PDB entry 1AAX | X-ray diffraction, 1.90 A resolution | chain A

Chain A:
Protein: Protein tyrosine phosphatase 1B
From: Homo sapiens
Notes: EC 3.1.3.48
UniProtKB: P18031 (PTN1_HUMAN); residues 1-321 here = UniProt positions 1-321
Sequence (321 residues; each row starts with the number of its first residue):
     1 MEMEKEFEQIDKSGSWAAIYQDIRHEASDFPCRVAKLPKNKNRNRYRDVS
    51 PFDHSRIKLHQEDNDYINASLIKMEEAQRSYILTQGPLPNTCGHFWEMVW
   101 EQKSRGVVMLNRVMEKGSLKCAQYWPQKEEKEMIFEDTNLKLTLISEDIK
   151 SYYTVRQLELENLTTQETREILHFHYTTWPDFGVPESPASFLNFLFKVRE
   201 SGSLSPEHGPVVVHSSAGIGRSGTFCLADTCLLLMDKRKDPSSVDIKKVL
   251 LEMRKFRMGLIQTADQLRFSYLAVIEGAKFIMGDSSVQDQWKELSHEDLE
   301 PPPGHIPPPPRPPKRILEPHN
Not modelled in the structure: 1, 299-321
Differences from the reference sequence: engineered mutation S215 (Cys in P18031); conflict G304 (Glu in P18031)
Residues lining bound ligands: bis-(para-phosphophenyl) (BPM; 4-phosphonooxy-phenyl-methyl-[4-phosphonooxy]benzen): R24, A27, Y46, D48, V49, F182, S215, S216, A217, G218, I219, G220, R221, R254, M258, G259, Q262
Curated features (UniProtKB/Swiss-Prot):
  - binding site (substrate): D181, Q262
  - modified residue: M1 (N-acetylmethionine), Y20 (Phosphotyrosine), S50 (Phosphoserine), Y66 (Phosphotyrosine), S242 (Phosphoserine), S243 (Phosphoserine)
What the authors report for this chain:
  - Mg2+ coordination through a water molecule: H54, E129, E130
  - conformationally variable residues (loop rearrangement): W179 to S187
  - binding site for bis-(para-phosphophenyl): R24, Y46, D48, V49, F182, S216 to R221, R254, M258, G259, Q262, Q266

In short:
Ligands of chain A: bis-(para-phosphophenyl). From UniProt: substrate-binding residues D181 and Q262. The
paper reports a binding site for bis-(para-phosphophenyl) at R24, Y46 and D48 among others; water-mediated
Mg2+ coordination by H54, E129 and E130.
Chain A is Protein tyrosine phosphatase 1B (Homo sapiens); the structure, Crystal structure of protein
tyrosine phosphatase 1B complexed with two bis(para-phosphophenyl)methane (bppm) molecules, was determined by
X-ray diffraction (same publication as 1PTY).
